PDB entry 9E1N | electron microscopy, 3.40 A resolution | chains G and J of the 11 polymer chains in the assembly

# Chain G
Protein: Histone H2A type 1
Organism: Xenopus laevis
UniProt: P06897 (H2A1_XENLA); residues 0-129 here correspond to UniProt positions 1-130 (UniProt number = residue number + 1)
Amino-acid sequence (130 residues; row label = number of the first residue in the row; numbering starts at 0):
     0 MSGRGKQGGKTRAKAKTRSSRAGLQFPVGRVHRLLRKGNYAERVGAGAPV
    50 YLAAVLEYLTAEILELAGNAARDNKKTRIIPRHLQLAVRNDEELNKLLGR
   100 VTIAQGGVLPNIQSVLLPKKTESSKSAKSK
Not modelled in the structure: 0-9, 119-129
Sequence notes: conflict Arg99 (Gly100 in P06897), Ser123 (Ala124 in P06897)
Swiss-Prot annotation at these positions:
  - modified residue: Ser1 (N-acetylserine), Lys5 (N6-(2-hydroxyisobutyryl)lysine), Lys9 (N6-(2-hydroxyisobutyryl)lysine), Lys36 (N6-(2-hydroxyisobutyryl)lysine), Lys74 (N6-(2-hydroxyisobutyryl)lysine), Lys75 (N6-(2-hydroxyisobutyryl)lysine), Lys95 (N6-(2-hydroxyisobutyryl)lysine), Gln104 (N5-methylglutamine), Lys118 (N6-(2-hydroxyisobutyryl)lysine)
  - cross-link (Glycyl lysine isopeptide (Lys-Gly)): Lys13 (interchain with G-Cter in ubiquitin), Lys15 (interchain with G-Cter in ubiquitin), Lys119 (interchain with G-Cter in ubiquitin)

# Chain J
Molecule: 152-nt DNA strand
Organism: Homo sapiens
Sequence (152 nucleotides; numbered -75 to 76; the number before each row is that of its first residue; numbers below 1 keep their minus sign (DC-75 is residue -75)):
   -75 CCCTGGAGAATCCCGGTGCCGAGGCCGCTCAATTGGTCGTAGACAGCTCT
   -25 AGCACCGCTTAAACGCACGTACGCGCTGTCCCCCGCGTTTTAACCGCCAA
    25 GGGGATTACTCCCTAGTCTCCAGGCACGTGTCAGATATATACATCCTGTG
    75 CA
Not modelled in the structure: -75

# How chain G and chain J interact
Contacting residue pairs (16; chain G residue first):
  Arg11(G) - DT43(J)  hydrogen bond to the base
  Arg11(G) - DC44(J)  hydrogen bond to the sugar
  Thr16(G) - DG47(J)  sugar contact
  Arg29(G) - DG48(J)  hydrogen bond to the phosphate
  Arg29(G) - DC49(J)  salt bridge to the phosphate
  Arg42(G) - DT38(J)  hydrogen bond to the sugar
  Arg42(G) - DA39(J)  phosphate contact
  Val43(G) - DT38(J)  sugar contact
  Val43(G) - DA39(J)  hydrogen bond to the phosphate
  Gly44(G) - DT38(J)  phosphate contact
  Ala45(G) - DT38(J)  hydrogen bond to the phosphate
  Lys75(G) - DG58(J)  phosphate contact
  Lys75(G) - DA59(J)  salt bridge to the phosphate
  Thr76(G) - DG58(J)  hydrogen bond to the phosphate
  Arg77(G) - DA57(J)  sugar contact
  Arg77(G) - DG58(J)  hydrogen bond to the phosphate
Interface residues without a listed pair, chain G (14 interface residues in all): Lys13, His31, Arg35, Glu41
Interface residues without a listed pair, chain J (11 interface residues in all): DA46

# In short
Chain G and chain J form an interface of 14 and 11 residues respectively, with 8 hydrogen bonds and 2 salt
bridges. Among the polar pairs are Arg11(G)-DT43(J), Arg11(G)-DC44(J) and Arg42(G)-DT38(J).
Here chain G is Histone H2A type 1 (Xenopus laevis) and chain J is a 152-nt DNA strand (Homo sapiens). Entry
9E1N (Snf2h bound nucleosome complex-ClassA3) was determined by electron microscopy (same publication as 9E1L,
9E1M, 9E1O, 9E1P, 9E1Q, 9E1R and 4 further entries).
